PDB entry 5XLZ | X-ray diffraction, 2.30 A resolution | chains B and F of the 6 polymer chains in the assembly

# Chain B
Name: Tubulin beta-2B chain
Organism: Bos taurus
Reference sequence: Q6B856 (TBB2B_BOVIN); residues 1-445 here = UniProt positions 1-445
Chain sequence (445 residues; each row starts with the number of its first residue):
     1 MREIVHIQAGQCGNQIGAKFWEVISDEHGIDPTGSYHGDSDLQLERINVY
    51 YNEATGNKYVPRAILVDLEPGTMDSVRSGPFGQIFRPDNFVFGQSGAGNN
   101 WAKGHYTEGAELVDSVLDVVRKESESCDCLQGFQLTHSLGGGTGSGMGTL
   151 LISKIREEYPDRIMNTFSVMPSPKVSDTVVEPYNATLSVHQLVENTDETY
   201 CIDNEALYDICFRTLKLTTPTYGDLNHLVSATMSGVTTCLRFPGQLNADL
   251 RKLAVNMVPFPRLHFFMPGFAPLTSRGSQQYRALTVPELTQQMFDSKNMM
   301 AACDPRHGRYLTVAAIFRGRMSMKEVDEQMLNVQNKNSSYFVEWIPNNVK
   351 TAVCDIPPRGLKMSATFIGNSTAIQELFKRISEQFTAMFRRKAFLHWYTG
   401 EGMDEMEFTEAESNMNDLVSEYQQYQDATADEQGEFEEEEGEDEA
Not modelled in the structure: 1, 429-445
Ion coordination: Mg2+: Q11 (together with GDP)
Small-molecule neighbours:
  - 89U (10-[(4-methoxy-3-oxidanyl-phenyl)methylidene]anthracen-9-one): V236, C239, L240, L246, A248, D249, K252, L253, N256, M257, T312, V313, A314, A315, I316, N348, V349, K350, T351, A352
  - GDP (guanosine-5'-diphosphate): G10, Q11, C12, Q15, I16, D67, A97, N99, S138, G140, G141, G142, T143, G144, V169, P171, V175, D177, E181, N204, L207, Y222, L225, N226
Curated features (UniProtKB/Swiss-Prot):
  - motif: M1 to I4 (MREI motif)
  - binding site (GTP): Q11, E69, S138, G142, T143, G144, N204, N226
  - binding site (Mg(2+)): E69
  - modified residue: S40 (Phosphoserine), T55 (Phosphothreonine), K58 (N6-acetyllysine), S172 (Phosphoserine), T285 (Phosphothreonine), T290 (Phosphothreonine), R318 (Omega-N-methylarginine), E438 (5-glutamyl polyglutamate)
  - cross-link (Glycyl lysine isopeptide (Lys-Gly)): K58 (interchain with G-Cter in ubiquitin), K324 (interchain with G-Cter in ubiquitin)

# Chain F
Name: Tubulin Tyrosine ligase
Organism: Gallus gallus
Reference sequence: E1BQ43 (E1BQ43_CHICK); residue numbers follow UniProt; this construct covers 1-378
Chain sequence (384 residues; row label = number of the first residue in the row):
     1 MYTFVVRDENSSVYAEVSRLLLATGQWKRLRKDNPRFNLMLGERNRLPFG
    51 RLGHEPGLVQLVNYYRGADKLCRKASLVKLIKTSPELSESCTWFPESYVI
   101 YPTNLKTPVAPAQNGIRHLINNTRTDEREVFLAAYNRRREGREGNVWIAK
   151 SSAGAKGEGILISSEASELLDFIDEQGQVHVIQKYLEKPLLLEPGHRKFD
   201 IRSWVLVDHLYNIYLYREGVLRTSSEPYNSANFQDKTCHLTNHCIQKEYS
   251 KNYGRYEEGNEMFFEEFNQYLMDALNTTLENSILLQIKHIIRSCLMCIEP
   301 AISTKHLHYQSFQLFGFDFMVDEELKVWLIEVNGAPACAQKLYAELCQGI
   351 VDVAISSVFPLADTGQKTSQPTSIFIKLHHHHHH
Not modelled in the structure: 104-125, 150-160, 248-251, 363-371, 381-384
Sequence notes: expression tag (379-384)
Small-molecule neighbours: AMP-PCP (ACP; phosphomethylphosphonic acid adenylate ester): K74, I148, Q183, K184, Y185, L186, K198, D200, R202, R222, H239, L240, T241, N242, D318, I330, E331, N333

# Interface between chain B and chain F
Contacting residue pairs - 13 pairs, chain B then chain F:
  R309(B) with R31(F)
  L331(B) with R36(F); P56(F); G57(F)
  Q334(B) with R36(F)
  N335(B) with T3(F); R36(F), hydrogen bond; G57(F); L58(F)
  K336(B) with K28(F)
  S338(B) with L30(F); N34(F), hydrogen bond
  E343(B) with R31(F), salt bridge
Also at the interface, not in a pair above, chain B (9 interface residues in all): S339, N347

# In short
The chain B/chain F interface involves 9 residues from each chain, with 2 hydrogen bonds and 1 salt bridge.
Among the polar pairs are E343(B)-R31(F), N335(B)-R36(F) and S338(B)-N34(F). Ligands of chain B: GDP and
compound 89U. Ligands of chain F: AMP-PCP.
Chain B is Tubulin beta-2B chain (Bos taurus) and chain F is Tubulin Tyrosine ligase (Gallus gallus); the
structure, The crystal structure of tubulin complexed with a benzylidene derivative of 9(10H)-anthracenone,
was determined by X-ray diffraction.
